Entry 5NIL (electron microscopy, 5.30 A resolution (low resolution: residue-level contacts below are approximate; hydrogen-bond / salt-bridge calls are withheld)); this record covers chains A and C of the 11 polymer chains in the assembly.

== Chain A (and C) ==
Name: Outer membrane protein TolC
From: Escherichia coli (strain K12)
Notes: chain C of this document is another copy of the same molecule, construct and numbering; everything in this record applies to it too
UniProt: P02930 (TOLC_ECOLI); residues 1-471 here correspond to UniProt positions 23-493 (UniProt number = residue number + 22)
Chain sequence (479 residues; numbered 1 to 479; the number before each row is that of its first residue):
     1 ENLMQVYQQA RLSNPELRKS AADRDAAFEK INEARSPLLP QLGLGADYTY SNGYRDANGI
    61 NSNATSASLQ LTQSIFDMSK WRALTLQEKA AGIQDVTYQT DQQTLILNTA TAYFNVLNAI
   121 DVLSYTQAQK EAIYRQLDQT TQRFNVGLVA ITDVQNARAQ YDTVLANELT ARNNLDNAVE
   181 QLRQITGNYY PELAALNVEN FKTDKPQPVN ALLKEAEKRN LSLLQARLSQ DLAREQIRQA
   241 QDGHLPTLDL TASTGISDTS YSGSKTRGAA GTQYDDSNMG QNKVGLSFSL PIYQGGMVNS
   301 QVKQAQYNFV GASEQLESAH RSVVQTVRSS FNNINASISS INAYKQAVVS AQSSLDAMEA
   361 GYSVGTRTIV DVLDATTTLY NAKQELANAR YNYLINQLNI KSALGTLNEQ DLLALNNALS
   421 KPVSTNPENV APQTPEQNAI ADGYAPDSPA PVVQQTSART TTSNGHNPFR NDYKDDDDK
Not modelled in the structure: 429-479
Construct notes: conflict Leu169 (Val191 in P02930); expression tag (472-479)

== Interface between chain A and chain C ==
Pairs across the interface (85; chain A residue first):
  Thr254(A) - Tyr54(C)
  Gly255(A) - Tyr54(C)
  Ile256(A) - Tyr54(C)
  Ile256(A) - Arg55(C)
  Asp258(A) - Arg55(C)
  Ser277(A) - Asp56(C)
  Asn278(A) - Arg55(C)
  Asn278(A) - Asp56(C)
  Met279(A) - Tyr54(C)
  Met279(A) - Arg55(C)
  Met279(A) - Asp56(C)
  Met279(A) - Ala57(C)
  Gly280(A) - Gly53(C)
  Gly280(A) - Tyr54(C)
  Gly280(A) - Arg55(C)
  Gln281(A) - Ser51(C)
  Gln281(A) - Asn52(C)
  Gln281(A) - Gly53(C)
  Gln281(A) - Tyr54(C)
  Asn282(A) - Tyr50(C)
  Asn282(A) - Ser51(C)
  Asn282(A) - Asn52(C)
  Asn282(A) - Tyr54(C)
  Lys283(A) - Tyr50(C)
  Lys283(A) - Ser51(C)
  Val284(A) - Thr49(C)
  Val284(A) - Tyr50(C)
  Gly285(A) - Tyr48(C)
  Gly285(A) - Thr49(C)
  Leu286(A) - Asp47(C)
  Leu286(A) - Tyr48(C)
  Leu286(A) - Thr49(C)
  Ser287(A) - Ala46(C)
  Phe288(A) - Gly45(C)
  Phe288(A) - Ala46(C)
  Ser289(A) - Leu44(C)
  Ser289(A) - Gly45(C)
  Leu290(A) - Leu44(C)
  Pro291(A) - Leu42(C)
  Pro291(A) - Gly43(C)
  Ile292(A) - Leu42(C)
  Ile292(A) - Gly43(C)
  Ile292(A) - Leu44(C)
  Ile292(A) - Leu69(C)
  Tyr293(A) - Leu39(C)
  Tyr293(A) - Leu42(C)
  Gln294(A) - Pro40(C)
  Gln294(A) - Gln41(C)
  Gln294(A) - Leu42(C)
  Gly295(A) - Ser36(C)
  Gly295(A) - Leu39(C)
  Gly295(A) - Pro40(C)
  Gly295(A) - Gln41(C)
  Met297(A) - Ser36(C)
  Met297(A) - Gln41(C)
  Ser300(A) - Glu29(C)
  Ser300(A) - Lys30(C)
  Ser300(A) - Glu33(C)
  Lys303(A) - Glu29(C)
  Gln304(A) - Lys30(C)
  Gln304(A) - Glu33(C)
  Tyr307(A) - Ala22(C)
  Tyr307(A) - Asp25(C)
  Tyr307(A) - Ala26(C)
  Glu314(A) - Pro15(C)
  Gln315(A) - Lys19(C)
  Ser318(A) - Pro15(C)
  Ser318(A) - Glu16(C)
  Arg321(A) - Arg183(C)
  Arg321(A) - Gln184(C)
  Arg321(A) - Ile185(C)
  Arg321(A) - Thr186(C)
  Arg321(A) - Gly187(C)
  Gln325(A) - Gln181(C)
  Gln325(A) - Gln184(C)
  Arg328(A) - Glu180(C)
  Asn332(A) - Asn173(C)
  Asn332(A) - Asn177(C)
  Ser339(A) - Leu169(C)
  Gln346(A) - Arg158(C)
  Gln346(A) - Asp162(C)
  Val349(A) - Gln155(C)
  Ser350(A) - Gln155(C)
  Ser353(A) - Gln155(C)
  Ser354(A) - Thr152(C)
Other interface residues (no listed pair), chain A (50 interface residues in all): Ser257, Gln301, Val310, Gly311, Ser329, Asn333, Ala336, Ala343, Ala347
Other interface residues (no listed pair), chain C (50 interface residues in all): Ser13, Pro37, Ile151, Ala159, Thr163, Ala166

== Summary ==
The chain A/chain C interface involves 50 residues from each chain.
Chain A and chain C are both Outer membrane protein TolC (Escherichia coli (strain K12)); the structure,
Structure of the MacAB-TolC ABC-type tripartite multidrug efflux pump-MacB section, was determined by electron
microscopy, deposited together with 5NIK.
